Entry 5JKE (X-ray diffraction, 2.86 A resolution); this record covers chains A and B.

# Chain A
Name: Izumo sperm-egg fusion protein 1
Organism: Homo sapiens
Reference sequence: Q8IYV9 (IZUM1_HUMAN); residue numbers follow UniProt; this construct covers 22-255
Amino-acid sequence (246 residues; row label = number of the first residue in the row):
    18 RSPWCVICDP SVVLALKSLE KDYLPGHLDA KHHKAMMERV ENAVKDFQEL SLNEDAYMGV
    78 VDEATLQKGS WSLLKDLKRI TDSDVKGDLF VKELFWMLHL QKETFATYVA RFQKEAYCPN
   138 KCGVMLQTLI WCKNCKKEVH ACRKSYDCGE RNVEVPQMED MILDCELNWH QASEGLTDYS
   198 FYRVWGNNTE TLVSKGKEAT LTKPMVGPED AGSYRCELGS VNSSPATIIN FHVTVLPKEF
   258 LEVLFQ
Not modelled in the structure: 68-72, 255-263
Disulfides: Cys22-Cys149, Cys25-Cys152, Cys135-Cys159, Cys139-Cys165, Cys182-Cys233
Covalently attached groups: N-acetylglucosamine (NAG) linked to Asn204
Sequence notes: expression tag (18-21, 256-263)
Swiss-Prot annotation at these positions:
  - region: Trp148 to Arg160 (Important for interaction with IZUMO1R)
  - glycosylation: Asn204 (N-linked (GlcNAc...) asparagine)
  - mutagenesis: Glu71 (E71A/K: Mildly decreases interaction with IZUMO1R), Trp148 (W148A: Abolishes interaction with IZUMO1R), His157 (H157A: Nearly abolishes interaction with IZUMO1R), Arg160 (R160A/E: Nearly abolishes interaction with IZUMO1R)

# Chain B
Name: Sperm-egg fusion protein Juno
Organism: Homo sapiens
Reference sequence: A6ND01 (JUNO_HUMAN); residues 20-228 here = UniProt positions 20-228
Amino-acid sequence (221 residues; row label = number of the first residue in the row):
    16 RSPWGDELLN ICMNAKHHKR VPSPEDKLYE ECIPWKDNAC CTLTTSWEAH LDVSPLYNFS
    76 LFHCGLLMPG CRKHFIQAIC FYECSPNLGP WIQPVGSLGW EVAPSGQGER VVNVPLCQED
   136 CEEWWEDCRM SYTCKSNWRG GWDWSQGKNR CPKGAQCLPF SHYFPTPADL CEKTWSNSFK
   196 ASPERRNSGR CLQKWFEPAQ GNPNVAVARL FASEFLEVLF Q
Not modelled in the structure: 16-17, 111-122, 233-236
Disulfides: Cys27-Cys55, Cys47-Cys95, Cys56-Cys99, Cys79-Cys172, Cys86-Cys143, Cys132-Cys206, Cys136-Cys186, Cys149-Cys166
Covalently attached groups: N-acetylglucosamine (NAG) linked to Asn73
Sequence notes: expression tag (16-19, 229-236)
Swiss-Prot annotation at these positions:
  - region: Trp62 to Leu81 (Important for interaction with IZUMO1)
  - lipidation: Ser228 (GPI-anchor amidated serine)
  - glycosylation: Asn73 (N-linked (GlcNAc...) asparagine)
  - mutagenesis: Glu45 (E45A: Nearly abolishes interaction with IZUMO1; E45K: Abolishes interaction with IZUMO1), Trp62 (W62A: Nearly abolishes interaction with IZUMO1), Leu81 (L81A: Abolishes interaction with IZUMO1), Lys163 (K163E: Mildly decreases interaction with IZUMO1)

# How chain A and chain B interact
Residue-residue contacts - 36 pairs, chain A then chain B:
  Met75(A) with Gly80(B); Leu81(B), hydrogen bond (backbone-backbone)
  Val77(A) with Leu81(B), hydrophobic
  Tyr134(A) with Asp67(B); Leu81(B)
  Val141(A) with Tyr44(B); Trp62(B), hydrophobic
  Trp148(A) with Leu81(B), hydrogen bond (side chain-backbone); Leu82(B); Met83(B), hydrophobic; Pro84(B)
  Lys150(A) with Tyr147(B)
  Asn151(A) with Met83(B); Met145(B)
  Lys153(A) with Met83(B)
  Glu155(A) with Met83(B)
  Val156(A) with Pro84(B)
  His157(A) with Leu81(B); Arg87(B)
  Ala158(A) with Arg87(B), hydrogen bond (backbone-side chain)
  Arg160(A) with Tyr44(B), hydrogen bond; Trp62(B); His65(B), hydrogen bond (side chain-backbone); Leu66(B); Arg87(B); Ile91(B)
  Lys161(A) with Trp62(B)
  Ser162(A) with Trp62(B)
  Tyr163(A) with Leu58(B); Trp62(B)
  Glu234(A) with Lys42(B), salt bridge
  Asn239(A) with Glu45(B)
  Ser240(A) with Glu45(B), hydrogen bond (backbone-side chain); Ile48(B)
  Ser241(A) with Tyr44(B); Glu45(B), hydrogen bond (side chain-backbone)
Also at the interface, not in a pair above, chain A (23 interface residues in all): Gly140, Leu146, Arg232
Also at the interface, not in a pair above, chain B (22 interface residues in all): Leu43, Phe77, Cys79, Cys172

# Overview
23 residues of chain A and 22 residues of chain B are in contact, with 7 hydrogen bonds and 1 salt bridge.
Polar pairs include Glu234(A)-Lys42(B), Trp148(A)-Leu81(B) and Ala158(A)-Arg87(B). Covalently linked
N-acetylglucosamine: at Asn204(A). Covalently linked N-acetylglucosamine: at Asn73(B).
Here chain A is Izumo sperm-egg fusion protein 1 and chain B is Sperm-egg fusion protein Juno, both from Homo
sapiens. Entry 5JKE (Crystal structure of human IZUMO1-JUNO complex (crystal form 3)) was determined by X-ray
diffraction, deposited together with 5JK9, 5JKA, 5JKB, 5JKC and 5JKD.
